PDB entry 6KMN | X-ray diffraction, 2.44 A resolution | chains A and C

== Chain A (and C) ==
Protein: Deferrochelatase/peroxidase EfeB
Source organism: Bacillus subtilis
Notes: chain C of this document is another copy of the same molecule, construct and numbering; everything in this record applies to it too
Reference sequence: A0A4P9FDJ4 (A0A4P9FDJ4_BACIU); residues 2-363 here correspond to UniProt positions 55-416 (UniProt number = residue number + 53)
Amino-acid sequence (363 residues; row label = number of the first residue in the row):
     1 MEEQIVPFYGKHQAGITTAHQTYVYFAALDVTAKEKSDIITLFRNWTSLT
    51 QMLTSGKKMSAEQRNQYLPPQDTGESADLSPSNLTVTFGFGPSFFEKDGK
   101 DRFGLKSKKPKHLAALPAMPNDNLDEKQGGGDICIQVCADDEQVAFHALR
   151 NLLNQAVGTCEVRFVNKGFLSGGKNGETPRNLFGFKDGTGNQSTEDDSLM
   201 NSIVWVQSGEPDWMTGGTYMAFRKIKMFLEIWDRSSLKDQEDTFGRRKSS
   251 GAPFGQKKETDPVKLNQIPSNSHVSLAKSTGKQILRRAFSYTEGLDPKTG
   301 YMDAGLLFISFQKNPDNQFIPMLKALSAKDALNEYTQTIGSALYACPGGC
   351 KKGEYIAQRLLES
Unresolved in the structure: 1-2 (chain C: 1)
Sequence notes: initiating methionine (1)
Ion coordination: heme Fe near His-273 (its only coordinating residue here)
Small-molecule neighbours:
  - heme (HEM): Asn-181, Phe-183, Phe-185, Lys-186, Asp-187, Gly-188, Thr-189, Gly-190, Ile-225, Met-227, Phe-244, Arg-246, Val-263, His-273, Val-274, Ala-277, Lys-278, Ile-284, Arg-286, Leu-306, Phe-308, Phe-319, Met-322, Leu-323, Leu-326, Leu-332, Thr-336
  - oxygen molecule (OXY): Asp-187, Arg-286, Ala-288, Leu-306, Phe-308

== Interface between chain A and chain C ==
Residue-residue contacts (113; chain A residue first):
  Tyr-23(A) / Tyr-23(C)  hydrogen bond
  Tyr-23(A) / Glu-142(C)  hydrogen bond (side chain-backbone)
  Tyr-25(A) / Phe-169(C)
  Tyr-25(A) / Thr-292(C)  hydrogen bond
  Gln-63(A) / Leu-237(C)
  Gln-63(A) / Ser-249(C)  hydrogen bond
  Gln-66(A) / Ser-236(C)
  Gln-66(A) / Leu-237(C)
  Gln-66(A) / Lys-238(C)  hydrogen bond (backbone-backbone)
  Tyr-67(A) / Ser-236(C)
  Leu-68(A) / Ser-236(C)
  Leu-68(A) / Leu-237(C)  hydrogen bond (backbone-backbone)
  Pro-69(A) / Asp-233(C)
  Pro-69(A) / Arg-234(C)
  Pro-69(A) / Ser-235(C)
  Pro-69(A) / Ser-236(C)
  Pro-70(A) / Ser-235(C)
  Pro-70(A) / Leu-237(C)
  Pro-70(A) / Lys-248(C)
  Asp-72(A) / Lys-248(C)
  Thr-73(A) / Gly-184(C)
  Thr-73(A) / Asp-233(C)
  Thr-73(A) / Lys-248(C)  hydrogen bond (backbone-side chain)
  Gly-74(A) / Arg-180(C)
  Glu-75(A) / Asn-181(C)
  Glu-75(A) / Gly-184(C)
  Ala-77(A) / Arg-180(C)
  Asp-78(A) / Gly-173(C)
  Asp-78(A) / Lys-174(C)  hydrogen bond (backbone-backbone)
  Asp-78(A) / Glu-177(C)
  Asp-78(A) / Thr-178(C)
  Asp-78(A) / Arg-180(C)  salt bridge
  Leu-79(A) / Ser-171(C)
  Leu-79(A) / Gly-172(C)
  Ser-80(A) / Lys-174(C)
  Asp-141(A) / Ser-171(C)  hydrogen bond
  Glu-142(A) / Tyr-23(C)  hydrogen bond (backbone-side chain)
  Glu-142(A) / Glu-142(C)
  Glu-142(A) / Phe-169(C)
  Glu-142(A) / Thr-292(C)
  Gln-143(A) / Phe-169(C)
  Gln-143(A) / Leu-170(C)
  Gln-143(A) / Ser-171(C)  hydrogen bond (side chain-backbone)
  Gln-143(A) / Arg-180(C)  hydrogen bond (side chain-backbone)
  Phe-146(A) / Leu-182(C)  hydrophobic
  Phe-146(A) / Leu-229(C)  hydrophobic
  Phe-146(A) / Thr-292(C)
  Phe-146(A) / Met-302(C)  hydrophobic
  Arg-150(A) / Leu-182(C)  hydrogen bond (side chain-backbone)
  Arg-150(A) / Asp-233(C)  salt bridge
  Asn-154(A) / Asp-233(C)  hydrogen bond
  Val-162(A) / Leu-295(C)
  Arg-163(A) / Leu-295(C)
  Phe-164(A) / Leu-295(C)
  Val-165(A) / Gly-294(C)
  Val-165(A) / Met-302(C)  hydrophobic
  Lys-167(A) / Lys-167(C)
  Lys-167(A) / Thr-292(C)  hydrogen bond
  Phe-169(A) / Tyr-25(C)
  Phe-169(A) / Glu-142(C)
  Phe-169(A) / Gln-143(C)
  Leu-170(A) / Gln-143(C)
  Ser-171(A) / Leu-79(C)
  Ser-171(A) / Asp-141(C)  hydrogen bond
  Ser-171(A) / Gln-143(C)  hydrogen bond (backbone-side chain)
  Gly-172(A) / Leu-79(C)
  Gly-173(A) / Asp-78(C)
  Gly-173(A) / Leu-79(C)
  Lys-174(A) / Asp-78(C)  hydrogen bond (backbone-backbone)
  Lys-174(A) / Ser-80(C)
  Glu-177(A) / Asp-78(C)
  Thr-178(A) / Asp-78(C)
  Arg-180(A) / Gly-74(C)
  Arg-180(A) / Ala-77(C)
  Arg-180(A) / Asp-78(C)  salt bridge
  Arg-180(A) / Gln-143(C)  hydrogen bond (backbone-side chain)
  Asn-181(A) / Glu-75(C)
  Leu-182(A) / Phe-146(C)  hydrophobic
  Leu-182(A) / Arg-150(C)  hydrogen bond (backbone-side chain)
  Gly-184(A) / Thr-73(C)
  Gly-184(A) / Glu-75(C)
  Leu-229(A) / Phe-146(C)  hydrophobic
  Leu-229(A) / Arg-150(C)
  Asp-233(A) / Pro-69(C)
  Asp-233(A) / Thr-73(C)
  Asp-233(A) / Arg-150(C)  salt bridge
  Asp-233(A) / Asn-154(C)  hydrogen bond
  Arg-234(A) / Pro-69(C)
  Ser-235(A) / Pro-69(C)
  Ser-235(A) / Pro-70(C)
  Ser-236(A) / Tyr-67(C)
  Ser-236(A) / Leu-68(C)
  Ser-236(A) / Pro-69(C)
  Leu-237(A) / Gln-66(C)
  Leu-237(A) / Leu-68(C)  hydrogen bond (backbone-backbone)
  Leu-237(A) / Pro-70(C)
  Lys-238(A) / Gln-66(C)  hydrogen bond (backbone-backbone)
  Lys-238(A) / Tyr-67(C)
  Gln-240(A) / Pro-70(C)
  Glu-241(A) / Gln-66(C)
  Lys-248(A) / Pro-70(C)
  Lys-248(A) / Asp-72(C)
  Lys-248(A) / Thr-73(C)  hydrogen bond (side chain-backbone)
  Thr-292(A) / Tyr-25(C)  hydrogen bond
  Thr-292(A) / Glu-142(C)
  Thr-292(A) / Phe-146(C)
  Thr-292(A) / Lys-167(C)  hydrogen bond
  Gly-294(A) / Val-165(C)
  Leu-295(A) / Val-162(C)
  Leu-295(A) / Arg-163(C)
  Leu-295(A) / Phe-164(C)
  Leu-295(A) / Val-165(C)  hydrophobic
  Met-302(A) / Phe-146(C)  hydrophobic
Also at the interface, not in a pair above, chain A (57 interface residues in all): Val-157, Phe-183, Trp-232, Arg-247
Also at the interface, not in a pair above, chain C (56 interface residues in all): Gln-63, Phe-183, Trp-232, Gln-240, Glu-241

== In short ==
Chain A and chain C form an interface of 57 and 56 residues respectively; the contacts include 26 hydrogen
bonds and 4 salt bridges. Polar contacts include Asp-78(A)/Arg-180(C), Arg-150(A)/Asp-233(C) and
Tyr-23(A)/Tyr-23(C). Bound to chain A: heme and oxygen molecule.
Both chains are Deferrochelatase/peroxidase EfeB (Bacillus subtilis). Entry 6KMN (Crystal Structure of Dye
Decolorizing peroxidase from Bacillus subtilis) was determined by X-ray diffraction (same publication as
6KMM).
